Entry 8DDR (electron microscopy, 3.20 A resolution); this record covers chains A and E of the 8 polymer chains in the assembly.

# Chain A
Protein: Transient receptor potential cation channel, subfamily M, member 3
Organism: Mus musculus
Reference sequence: Q5F4S7 (Q5F4S7_MOUSE); numbering as in UniProt (aligned over 2-1344)
Sequence (1343 residues; each row starts with the number of its first residue):
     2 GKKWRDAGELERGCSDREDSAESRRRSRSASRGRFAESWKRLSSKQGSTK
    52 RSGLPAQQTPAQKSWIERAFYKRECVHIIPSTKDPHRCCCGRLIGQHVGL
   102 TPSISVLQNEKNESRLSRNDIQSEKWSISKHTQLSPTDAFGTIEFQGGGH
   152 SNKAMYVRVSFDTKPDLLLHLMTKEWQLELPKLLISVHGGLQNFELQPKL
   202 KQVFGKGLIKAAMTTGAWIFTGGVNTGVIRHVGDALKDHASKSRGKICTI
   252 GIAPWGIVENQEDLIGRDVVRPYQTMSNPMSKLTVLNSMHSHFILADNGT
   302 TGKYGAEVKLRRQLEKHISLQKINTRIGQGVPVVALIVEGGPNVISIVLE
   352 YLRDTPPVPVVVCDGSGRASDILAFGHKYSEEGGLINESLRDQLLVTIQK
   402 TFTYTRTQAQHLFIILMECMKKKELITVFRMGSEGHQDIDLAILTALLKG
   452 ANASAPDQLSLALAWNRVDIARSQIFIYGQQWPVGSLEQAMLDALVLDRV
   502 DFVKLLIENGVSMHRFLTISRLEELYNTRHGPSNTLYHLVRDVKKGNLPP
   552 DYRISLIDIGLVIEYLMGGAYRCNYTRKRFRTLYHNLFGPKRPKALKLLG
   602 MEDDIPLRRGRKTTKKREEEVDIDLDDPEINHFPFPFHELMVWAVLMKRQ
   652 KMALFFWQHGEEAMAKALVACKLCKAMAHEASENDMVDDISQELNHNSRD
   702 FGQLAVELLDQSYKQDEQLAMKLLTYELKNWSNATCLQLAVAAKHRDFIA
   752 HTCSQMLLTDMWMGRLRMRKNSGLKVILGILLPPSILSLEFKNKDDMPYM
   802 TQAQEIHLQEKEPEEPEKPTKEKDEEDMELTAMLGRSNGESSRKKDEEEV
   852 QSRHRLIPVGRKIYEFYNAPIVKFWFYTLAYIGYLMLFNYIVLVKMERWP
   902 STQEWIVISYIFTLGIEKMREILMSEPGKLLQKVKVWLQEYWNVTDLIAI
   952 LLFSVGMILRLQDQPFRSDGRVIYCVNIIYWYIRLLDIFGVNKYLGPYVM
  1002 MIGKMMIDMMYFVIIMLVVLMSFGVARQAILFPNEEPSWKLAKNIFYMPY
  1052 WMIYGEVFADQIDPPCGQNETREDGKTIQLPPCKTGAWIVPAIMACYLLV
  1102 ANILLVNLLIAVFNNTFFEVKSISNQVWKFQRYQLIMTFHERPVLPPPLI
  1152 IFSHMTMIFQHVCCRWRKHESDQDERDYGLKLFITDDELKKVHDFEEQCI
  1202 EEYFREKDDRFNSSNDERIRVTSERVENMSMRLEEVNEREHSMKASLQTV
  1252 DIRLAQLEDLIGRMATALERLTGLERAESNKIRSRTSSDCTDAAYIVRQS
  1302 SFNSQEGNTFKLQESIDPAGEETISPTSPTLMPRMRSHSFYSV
Unresolved in the structure: 2-128, 383-396, 589-631, 795-860, 1068-1079, 1165-1176, 1244-1344
Bound ions: Na+: G1056 (shared with 1 residue of chain B; 1 residue of chain C; 1 residue of chain D)
Small-molecule neighbours:
  - 1,2-diacyl-glycerol-3-sn-phosphate (3PH), molecule 1: E941, Y942, W943, T946, I949, A950, L953, V977, N978, I980, Y981, I984, L987, V1000, I1003, G1004, M1007
  - 1,2-diacyl-glycerol-3-sn-phosphate (3PH), molecule 2: V1020, S1023, F1024, I1094, Y1098, V1101
  - 9Z9 ((3beta,14beta,17beta,25R)-3-[4-methoxy-3-(methoxymethyl)butoxy]spirost-5-en), molecule 1: M887, N890, Y891, L894, Y983
  - 9Z9, molecule 2: M1022, P1038, S1039, W1040, L1042, A1043

# Chain E
Protein: Unidentified segment at the N-terminus of TRPM3
Organism: Mus musculus
Sequence (17 residues; row label = number of the first residue in the row; X marks 17 residues of unknown identity (built as UNK)):
     1 XXXXXXXXXXXXXXXXX

# Interface between chain A and chain E
Chain A residues in contact with chain E, 18 residues: I129, H132, T133, Q134, L135, S136, P137, T138, F141, R159, V160, S161, L168, E176, D269, D298, N299, G300

# Summary
No residue of chain A is in contact with chain E. Bound to chain A: 1,2-diacyl-glycerol-3-sn-phosphate and
compound 9Z9.
Chain A is Transient receptor potential cation channel, subfamily M, member 3 and chain E is Unidentified
segment at the N-terminus of TRPM3, both from Mus musculus; the structure, cryo-EM structure of TRPM3 ion
channel in the absence of PIP2, was determined by electron microscopy, deposited together with 8DDQ, 8DDS,
8DDT, 8DDU, 8DDV, 8DDW and 4 further entries.
